Entry 5CG9 (X-ray diffraction, 2.69 A resolution); this record covers chains A and B of the 3 polymer chains in the assembly.

[Chain A]
Protein: Tet-like dioxygenase
Source organism: Naegleria gruberi
Reference sequence: D2W6T1 (D2W6T1_NAEGR); residue numbers follow UniProt; this construct covers 57-321
Sequence (267 residues; numbered 55 to 321; the number before each row is that of its first residue):
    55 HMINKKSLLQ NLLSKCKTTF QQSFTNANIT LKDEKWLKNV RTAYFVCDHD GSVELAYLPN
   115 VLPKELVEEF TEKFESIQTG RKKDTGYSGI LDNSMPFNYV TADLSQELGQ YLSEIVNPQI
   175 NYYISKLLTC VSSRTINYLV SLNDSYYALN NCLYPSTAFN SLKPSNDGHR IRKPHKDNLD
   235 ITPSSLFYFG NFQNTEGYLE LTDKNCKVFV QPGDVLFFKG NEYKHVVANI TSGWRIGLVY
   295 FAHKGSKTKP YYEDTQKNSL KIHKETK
Construct notes: expression tag (55-56)
Ion coordination: Mn2+: His-229, Asp-231, His-279 (together with 2-oxoglutaric acid)
Small-molecule neighbours: 2-oxoglutaric acid (AKG): Asn-214, Arg-224, Ile-225, His-229, Asp-231, Leu-240, Tyr-242, Leu-253, His-279, Val-281, Arg-289, Val-293
UniProt features mapped onto this chain:
  - binding site (2-oxoglutarate): Asn-214, Arg-224, Tyr-242, Arg-289
  - binding site (Fe cation): His-229, Asp-231, His-279
  - binding site (substrate): Gln-310
  - site: Ser-148 (Interaction with DNA)
Reported in the primary citation:
  - binding site for the 13-nt DNA strand: Asn-147, Arg-224, Asp-234, Phe-295, His-297
  - specificity-determining residues: Asp-234
  - mutagenesis - D234N (2-fold): increased catalytic activity on thymine (citing earlier work)
  - mutagenesis - D234N (2-fold): decreased catalytic activity on 5mC (citing earlier work)
  - mutagenesis - A212G, V293A: unchanged catalytic activity on 5mC
  - mutagenesis - A212V: decreased catalytic activity on 5mC
  - mutagenesis - A212G, A212N, A212V, V293A: decreased catalytic activity on 5hmC
  - mutagenesis - A212F, A212I, A212L: abolished catalytic activity
  - mutagenesis - A212N, A212V: abolished catalytic activity on 5fC
  - mutagenesis - V293L: abolished catalytic activity on 5mC
  - mutagenesis - A212G, V293A: decreased catalytic activity on 5fC

[Chain B]
Molecule: 11-nt DNA strand
Sequence (11 nucleotides; each row starts with the number of its first residue):
     3 CATGCGCTGA C

[Chain A / chain B interface]
Residue-residue contacts - 12 pairs, chain A then chain B:
  Ser-148(A) / DG8(B)  hydrogen bond to the base
  Ser-148(A) / DC9(B)  sugar contact
  Met-149(A) / DG8(B)  sugar contact
  Met-149(A) / DC9(B)  sugar contact
  Pro-150(A) / DG8(B)  phosphate contact
  Pro-150(A) / DC9(B)  phosphate contact
  Asn-232(A) / DG11(B)  sugar contact
  Asn-232(A) / DA12(B)  phosphate contact
  Leu-233(A) / DT10(B)  sugar contact
  Lys-303(A) / DC9(B)  hydrogen bond to the phosphate
  Lys-303(A) / DT10(B)  salt bridge to the phosphate
  Lys-318(A) / DG8(B)  salt bridge to the phosphate
Interface residues without a listed pair, chain A (8 interface residues in all): Leu-314
Interface residues without a listed pair, chain B (6 interface residues in all): DC7

[Summary]
8 residues of chain A and 6 residues of chain B are in contact; the contacts include 2 hydrogen bonds and 2
salt bridges. Polar contacts include Ser-148(A)/DG8(B), Lys-303(A)/DC9(B) and Lys-303(A)/DT10(B). From the
paper: a binding site for the 13-nt DNA strand at Asn-147(A), Arg-224(A) and Asp-234(A) among others; A212G,
A212N and A212V of chain A, among others, reduce catalytic activity on 5hmC; 9 substitutions were tested in
all.
Here chain A is Tet-like dioxygenase (Naegleria gruberi) and chain B is an 11-nt DNA strand. Entry 5CG9
(NgTET1 in complex with 5mC DNA in space group P3221) was determined by X-ray diffraction together with 5CG8
from the same study.
